Entry 2J98 (X-ray diffraction, 1.80 A resolution); this record covers chains A and B.

# Chain A
Protein: Replicase polyprotein 1AB
Organism: Human coronavirus 229E
Reference sequence: P0C6U2 (R1A_CVH22); residues 1-109 here correspond to UniProt positions 3825-3933 (UniProt number = residue number + 3824)
Chain sequence (109 residues; numbered 1 to 109; the number before each row is that of its first residue):
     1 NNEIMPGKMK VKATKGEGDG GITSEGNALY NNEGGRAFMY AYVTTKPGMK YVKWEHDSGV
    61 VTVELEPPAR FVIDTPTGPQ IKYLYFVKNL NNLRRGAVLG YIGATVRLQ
Not modelled in the structure: 1-2, 109
Sequence notes: engineered mutation Ala-69 (Cys3893 in P0C6U2)
UniProt features mapped onto this chain:
  - site: Gln-109 (Cleavage)
What the authors report for this chain:
  - binding site for 2,3-dihydroxy-1,4-dithiobutane: Asn-27, Ile-102
  - higher-order assembly contacts with a neighbouring REPLICASE POLYPROTEIN 1AB; pairs are residue here / residue on that copy: Asn-89/Asp-57 (hydrogen bond), Arg-94/Gly-34 (hydrogen bond), Gly-100/Ala-97, Glu-3
  - conformationally variable residues (loop rearrangement): Asp-19 to Ile-22, Glu-55 to Val-60

# Chain B
Protein: Replicase polyprotein 1AB
Organism: Human coronavirus 229E
Reference sequence: P0C6U2 (R1A_CVH22); residues 1-109 here correspond to UniProt positions 3825-3933 (UniProt number = residue number + 3824)
Chain sequence (109 residues; numbered 1 to 109; the number before each row is that of its first residue):
     1 NNEIKPGKMK VKATKGEGDG GITSEGNALY NNEGGRAFMY AYVTTKPGMK YVKWEHDSGV
    61 VTVELEPPAR FVIDTPTGPQ IKYLYFVKNL NNLRRGAVLG YIGATVRLQ
Not modelled in the structure: 1-4, 107-109
Sequence notes: conflict Lys-5 (Met3829 in P0C6U2); engineered mutation Ala-69 (Cys3893 in P0C6U2)
UniProt features mapped onto this chain:
  - site: Gln-109 (Cleavage)
What the authors report for this chain:
  - higher-order assembly contacts with a neighbouring REPLICASE POLYPROTEIN 1AB; pairs are residue here / residue on that copy: Ala-97/Gly-100, Lys-5, Phe-71, Leu-99, Gly-103
  - conformationally variable residues (loop rearrangement): Ser-58

# How chain A and chain B interact
Contacting residue pairs (29):
  Glu-3(A) with Leu-99(B)
  Ile-4(A) with Phe-71(B), hydrophobic; Leu-99(B); Gly-103(B)
  Gly-7(A) with Gly-100(B)
  Asn-92(A) with Asn-92(B); Leu-93(B)
  Leu-93(A) with Asn-92(B); Gly-96(B)
  Arg-95(A) with Leu-93(B)
  Gly-96(A) with Leu-93(B); Gly-96(B); Ala-97(B), hydrogen bond (backbone-backbone)
  Ala-97(A) with Gly-96(B), hydrogen bond (backbone-backbone); Ala-97(B); Gly-100(B)
  Leu-99(A) with Pro-6(B), hydrophobic; Gly-7(B)
  Gly-100(A) with Ala-97(B); Gly-100(B); Tyr-101(B)
  Tyr-101(A) with Gly-100(B); Ala-104(B), hydrophobic
  Gly-103(A) with Gly-7(B)
  Ala-104(A) with Tyr-101(B), hydrophobic; Ala-104(B), hydrophobic; Thr-105(B)
  Thr-105(A) with Ala-104(B)
  Leu-108(A) with Lys-8(B)
Also at the interface, not in a pair above, chain A (16 interface residues in all): Pro-6
Also at the interface, not in a pair above, chain B (18 interface residues in all): Ala-69, Leu-84, Arg-95, Ile-102

# In short
16 residues of chain A and 18 residues of chain B are in contact; the contacts include 2 hydrogen bonds.
Backbone hydrogen bonds pair Gly-96(A)/Ala-97(B) and Ala-97(A)/Gly-96(B). The paper reports a binding site for
2,3-dihydroxy-1,4-dithiobutane at Asn-27(A) and Ile-102(A); conformational variability at Asp-19(A), Glu-55(A)
and Ser-58(B).
Here chain A is Replicase polyprotein 1AB and chain B is Replicase polyprotein 1AB, both from Human
coronavirus 229E. Entry 2J98 (Human coronavirus 229E non structural protein 9 cys69ala mutant (Nsp9)) was
determined by X-ray diffraction, deposited together with 2J97.
